PDB entry 4DXE | X-ray diffraction, 2.51 A resolution | chains A and H of the 6 polymer chains in the assembly

[Chain A]
Name: acyl-carrier-protein synthase
Source organism: Staphylococcus aureus
Notes: EC 2.7.8.7
UniProtKB: Q5HED0 (ACPS_STAAC); residue numbers follow UniProt; this construct covers 1-119
Chain sequence (143 residues; numbered -23 to 119; the number before each row is that of its first residue; numbers below 1 keep their minus sign (Met-23 is residue -23)):
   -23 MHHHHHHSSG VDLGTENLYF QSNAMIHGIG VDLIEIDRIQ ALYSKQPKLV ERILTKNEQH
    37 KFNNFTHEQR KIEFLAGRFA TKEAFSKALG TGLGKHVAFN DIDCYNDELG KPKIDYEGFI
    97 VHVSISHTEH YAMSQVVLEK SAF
Not modelled in the structure: -23 to -2, 67-72, 118-119
Differences from the reference sequence: expression tag (-23 to 0)
Residues lining bound ligands: malonate ion (MLI): Lys37, Arg46, Phe50, Arg54, Asn82, Pro88, Ile101, His103
UniProt features mapped onto this chain:
  - binding site (Mg(2+)): Asp8, Glu59

[Chain H]
Name: Acyl carrier protein
Source organism: Staphylococcus aureus
UniProtKB: Q5HGK0 (ACP_STAAC); numbering as in UniProt (aligned over 1-77)
Chain sequence (101 residues; numbered -23 to 77; the number before each row is that of its first residue; numbers below 1 keep their minus sign (Met-23 is residue -23)):
   -23 MHHHHHHSSG VDLGTENLYF QSNAMENFDK VKDIIVDRLG VDADKVTEDA SFKDDLGADS
    37 LDIAELVMEL EDEFGTEIPD EEAEKINTVG DAVKFINSLE K
Not modelled in the structure: -23 to -1, 74-77
Differences from the reference sequence: expression tag (-23 to 0)
UniProt features mapped onto this chain:
  - modified residue: Ser36 (O-(pantetheine 4'-phosphoryl)serine)

[Chain A / chain H interface]
Contacting residue pairs - 7 pairs, chain A then chain H:
  Phe41(A) - Asp30(H)
  Thr42(A) - Asp31(H)  hydrogen bond
  His43(A) - Lys21(H)  hydrogen bond
  His43(A) - Asp30(H)
  His43(A) - Asp31(H)
  Arg46(A) - Lys29(H)
  Arg46(A) - Asp30(H)  salt bridge
Interface residues without a listed pair, chain A (5 interface residues in all): Gln45
Interface residues without a listed pair, chain H (5 interface residues in all): Gly33

[Overview]
The chain A/chain H interface involves 5 residues from each chain; the contacts include 2 hydrogen bonds and 1
salt bridge. Polar pairs include Arg46(A)-Asp30(H), Thr42(A)-Asp31(H) and His43(A)-Lys21(H). Chain A binds
malonate ion. Curated annotation (UniProt) lists Mg2+-binding residues Asp8(A) and Glu59(A) on chain A.
Chain A is acyl-carrier-protein synthase and chain H is Acyl carrier protein, both from Staphylococcus aureus;
the structure, 2.52 Angstrom resolution crystal structure of the acyl-carrier-protein synthase (AcpS)-acyl
carrier protein (ACP) protein-protein complex from ..., was determined by X-ray diffraction.
